8P7X - chains 5 and K of the 58 polymer chains in the assembly; structure by electron microscopy, 3.03 A resolution.

# Chain 5
Molecule: 16S ribosomal RNA
From: Mycoplasmoides pneumoniae M129
Sequence (1520 nucleotides; numbered 1 to 1520; the number before each row is that of its first residue):
     1 UUUUUCUGAG AGUUUGAUCC UGGCUCAGGA UUAACGCUGG CGGCAUGCCU AAUACAUGCA
    61 AGUCGAUCGA AAGUAGUAAU ACUUUAGAGG CGAACGGGUG AGUAACACGU AUCCAAUCUA
   121 CCUUAUAAUG GGGGAUAACU AGUUGAAAGA CUAGCUAAUA CCGCAUAAGA ACUUUGGUUC
   181 GCAUGAAUCA AAGUUGAAAG GACCUGCAAG GGUUCGUUAU UUGAUGAGGG UGCGCCAUAU
   241 CAGCUAGUUG GUGGGGUAAC GGCCUACCAA GGCAAUGACG UGUAGCUAUG CUGAGAAGUA
   301 GAAUAGCCAC AAUGGGACUG AGACACGGCC CAUACUCCUA CGGGAGGCAG CAGUAGGGAA
   361 UUUUUCACAA UGAGCGAAAG CUUGAUGGAG CAAUGCCGCG UGAACGAUGA AGGUCUUUAA
   421 GAUUGUAAAG UUCUUUUAUU UGGGAAGAAU GACUUUAGCA GGUAAUGGCU AGAGUUUGAC
   481 UGUACCAUUU UGAAUAAGUG ACGACUAACU AUGUGCCAGC AGUCGCGGUA AUACAUAGGU
   541 CGCAAGCGUU AUCCGGAUUU AUUGGGCGUA AAGCAAGCGC AGGCGGAUUG AAAAGUCUGG
   601 UGUUAAAGGC AGCUGCUUAA CAGUUGUAUG CAUUGGAAAC UAUUAAUCUA GAGUGUGGUA
   661 GGGAGUUUUG GAAUUUCAUG UGGAGCGGUG AAAUGCGUAG AUAUAUGAAG GAACACCAGU
   721 GGCGAAGGCG AAAACUUAGG CCAUUACUGA CGCUUAGGCU UGAAAGUGUG GGGAGCAAAU
   781 AGGAUUAGAU ACCCUAGUAG UCCACACCGU AAACGAUAGA UACUAGCUGU CGGGGCGAUC
   841 CCCUCGGUAG UGAAGUUAAC ACAUUAAGUA UCUCGCCUGG GUAGUACAUU CGCAAGAAUG
   901 AAACUCAAAC GGAAUUGACG GGGACCCGCA CAAGUGGUGG AGCAUGUUGC UUAAUUCGAC
   961 GGUACACGAA AAACCUUACC UAGACUUGAC AUCCUUGGCA AAAUUAUGGA AACAUAAUGG
  1021 AGGUUAACCG AGUGACAGGU GGUGCAUGGU UGUCGUCAGC UCGUGUCGUG AGAUGUUGGG
  1081 UUAAGUCCCG CAACGAGCGC AACCCUUAUC GUUAGUUACA UUGUCUAGCG AGACUGCUAA
  1141 UGCAAAUUGG AGGAAGGAAG GGAUGACGUC AAAUCAUCAU GCCCCUUAUG UCUAGGGCUG
  1201 CAAACGUGCU ACAAUGGCCA AUACAAACAG UCGCCAGCUU GUAAAAGUGA GCAAAUCUGU
  1261 AAAGUUGGUC UCAGUUCGGA UUGAGGGCUG CAAUUCGUCC UCAUGAAGUC GGAAUCACUA
  1321 GUAAUCGCGA AUCAGCUAUG UCGCGGUGAA UACGUUCUCG GGUCUUGUAC ACACXGXCCG
  1381 UCAAACUAUG AAAGCUGGUA AUAUUUAAAA ACGUGUUGCU AACCAUUAGG AAGCGCAUGU
  1441 CAAGGAUAGC ACCGGUGAUU GGAGUUAAGU CGUAACAAGG UACCCCUACG AGAACGUGGG
  1501 GGUGGAUCAC CUCCUUUCUA
Not modelled in the structure: 1-4, 1512-1520
Sequence notes: conflict A1003 (G119315 in 26117688)
Modified residues: 7MG (7N-methyl-8-hydroguanosine-5'-monophosphate) at position 525, 5MC (5-methylcytidine-5'-monophosphate) at position 1375, B8T (4-methyl, cytidine-5'-monophosphate) at position 1377, MA6 (6N-dimethyladenosine-5'-monophoshate) at position 1493, MA6 (6N-dimethyladenosine-5'-monophoshate) at position 1494
Bound ions: Mg2+ site 1 near G22 (its only coordinating residue here); Mg2+ site 2 near A27 (its only coordinating residue here); Mg2+ site 3: C49, U99, G100; Mg2+ site 4 near U85 (its only coordinating residue here); Mg2+ site 5: G92, A120; Mg2+ site 6 near A94 (its only coordinating residue here); Mg2+ site 7 near C95 (its only coordinating residue here); Mg2+ site 8 near G98 (its only coordinating residue here); Mg2+ site 9: A101, G102, G285; Mg2+ site 10 near A160 (its only coordinating residue here); Mg2+ site 11 near A165 (its only coordinating residue here); Mg2+ site 12 near G251 (its only coordinating residue here); 53 more Mg2+ sites not listed
Ligand contacts:
  - pentane-1,5-diamine (N2P): C574, A576, G577, A756, G757, G758, C759
  - 1,4-diaminobutane (PUT): U767, G768, U769, G770, G771, G800
  - spermidine (SPD), molecule 1: G962, C965, A966, C967, G1206, U1207, G1340, U1341
  - spermidine (SPD), molecule 2: A1323, A1324, U1325, C1344, G1345

# Chain K
Molecule: 30S ribosomal protein S12
From: Mycoplasmoides pneumoniae M129
Reference sequence: P75546 (RS12_MYCPN); numbering as in UniProt (aligned over 1-139)
Chain sequence (139 residues; each row starts with the number of its first residue):
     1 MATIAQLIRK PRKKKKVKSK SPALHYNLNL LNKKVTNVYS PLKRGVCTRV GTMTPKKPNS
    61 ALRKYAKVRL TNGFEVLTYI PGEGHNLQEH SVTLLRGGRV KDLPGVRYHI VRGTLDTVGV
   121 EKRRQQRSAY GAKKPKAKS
Not modelled in the structure: 1, 137-139
Bound ions: Mg2+ near Gln126 (its only coordinating residue here)

# Chain 5 / chain K interface
Residue-residue contacts (118; chain 5 residue first):
  A33(5) with Pro41(K), base contact
  C35(5) with Leu42(K), sugar contact; Val111(K), sugar contact; Thr114(K), phosphate contact
  G36(5) with Gly113(K), sugar contact; Thr114(K), phosphate contact; Ser128(K), hydrogen bond to the base; Gly131(K), sugar contact
  C37(5) with Ser128(K), sugar contact; Ala132(K), sugar contact; Lys134(K), phosphate contact
  U38(5) with Lys134(K), hydrogen bond to the phosphate
  A51(5) with Asn27(K), hydrogen bond to the phosphate; Asn29(K), base contact; Leu31(K), base contact
  G358(5) with Lys43(K), phosphate contact; Arg44(K), salt bridge to the phosphate; Thr71(K), hydrogen bond to the phosphate
  A359(5) with Tyr39(K), base contact; Ser40(K), base contact; Pro41(K), base contact; Leu42(K), sugar contact; Lys43(K), salt bridge to the phosphate; Arg44(K), hydrogen bond to the phosphate; Thr71(K), phosphate contact
  G498(5) with Lys134(K), phosphate contact
  U499(5) with Arg127(K), salt bridge to the phosphate; Ser128(K), phosphate contact
  G500(5) with Gln126(K), phosphate contact; Arg127(K), phosphate contact; Ser128(K), hydrogen bond to the phosphate; Ala129(K), phosphate contact
  A501(5) with Gln126(K), hydrogen bond to the phosphate
  C516(5) with Pro58(K), base contact; Ser60(K), sugar contact
  C517(5) with Ser60(K), hydrogen bond to the phosphate
  A518(5) with Ala61(K), phosphate contact; Leu62(K), hydrogen bond to the phosphate
  G519(5) with Arg63(K), base contact; Lys64(K), salt bridge to the phosphate; Gly82(K), phosphate contact; Glu83(K), phosphate contact; Gly84(K), phosphate contact
  C520(5) with Asn59(K), base contact; Arg63(K), base contact; Tyr79(K), hydrogen bond to the phosphate; Pro81(K), phosphate contact; Gly82(K), phosphate contact; Asp102(K), base contact; Tyr130(K), hydrogen bond to the phosphate
  A521(5) with Val100(K), base contact; Lys101(K), base contact; Asp102(K), hydrogen bond to the base
  U523(5) with Arg99(K), salt bridge to the phosphate; Lys101(K), phosphate contact
  C524(5) with Lys101(K), salt bridge to the phosphate
  7MG_525(5) with Asn59(K), hydrogen bond to the base; Asp102(K), base contact
  C526(5) with Asn59(K), hydrogen bond to the base
  G527(5) with Pro58(K), base contact; Asn59(K), base contact; Ser60(K), hydrogen bond to the base; Ala61(K), base contact
  A535(5) with Lys122(K), hydrogen bond to the sugar; Arg123(K), salt bridge to the phosphate
  U536(5) with Arg123(K), phosphate contact; Arg124(K), hydrogen bond to the phosphate; Gln125(K), hydrogen bond to the phosphate
  A537(5) with Arg124(K), salt bridge to the phosphate; Gln125(K), phosphate contact
  U549(5) with Arg96(K), sugar contact
  U550(5) with Pro41(K), hydrogen bond to the sugar; Arg96(K), sugar contact; Gly97(K), phosphate contact
  A551(5) with Lys20(K), salt bridge to the phosphate; Ser21(K), sugar contact; His25(K), hydrogen bond to the phosphate; Tyr39(K), sugar contact; Ser40(K), sugar contact; Pro41(K), sugar contact
  U552(5) with Ser19(K), hydrogen bond to the phosphate; His25(K), salt bridge to the phosphate; Tyr39(K), sugar contact
  U559(5) with Lys15(K), hydrogen bond to the base
  U560(5) with Arg12(K), base contact; Lys13(K), hydrogen bond to the base; Lys14(K), sugar contact
  A561(5) with Arg12(K), base contact
  U562(5) with Arg12(K), salt bridge to the phosphate
  G565(5) with Arg12(K), hydrogen bond to the base
  G566(5) with Ala2(K), base contact
  U873(5) with Thr3(K), phosphate contact
  C874(5) with Thr3(K), phosphate contact; Ala5(K), phosphate contact; Gln6(K), phosphate contact; Arg9(K), salt bridge to the phosphate
  G875(5) with Gln6(K), hydrogen bond to the base; Arg9(K), salt bridge to the phosphate; Lys10(K), salt bridge to the phosphate
  C876(5) with Ala2(K), base contact; Lys10(K), salt bridge to the phosphate
  C877(5) with Arg12(K), base contact
  U878(5) with Arg12(K), hydrogen bond to the base
  G879(5) with Lys15(K), salt bridge to the phosphate
  A903(5) with Lys18(K), phosphate contact
  C904(5) with Lys18(K), salt bridge to the phosphate; Arg107(K), salt bridge to the phosphate
  U905(5) with Gly105(K), phosphate contact; Arg107(K), salt bridge to the phosphate
  C906(5) with Lys56(K), salt bridge to the phosphate; Pro104(K), phosphate contact
  A907(5) with Lys101(K), salt bridge to the phosphate
  U1387(5) with Lys67(K), salt bridge to the phosphate
  U1465(5) with Pro104(K), sugar contact
  U1466(5) with Lys56(K), phosphate contact
  A1467(5) with Lys56(K), phosphate contact; Lys57(K), salt bridge to the phosphate; Ser60(K), hydrogen bond to the base
Also at the interface, not in a pair above, chain 5 (60 interface residues in all): A34, C49, U50, U53, G357, G583, C1386, A1388
Also at the interface, not in a pair above, chain K (75 interface residues in all): Ile4, Pro22, Val38, Arg49, Thr54, Glu75, Leu77, Leu94, Gly98, Arg112, Lys133

# Summary
60 residues of chain 5 and 75 residues of chain K are in contact, with 27 hydrogen bonds and 23 salt bridges.
Polar pairs include G36(5)-Ser128(K), A521(5)-Asp102(K) and 7MG_525(5)-Asn59(K). Ligands of chain 5:
spermidine, pentane-1,5-diamine and 1,4-diaminobutane.
Chain 5 is 16S ribosomal RNA and chain K is 30S ribosomal protein S12, both from Mycoplasmoides pneumoniae
M129; the structure, Mycoplasma pneumoniae 70S ribosome in chloramphenicol-treated cells, was determined by
electron microscopy (same publication as 8P6P, 8P7Y, 8P8B, 8P8V and 8P8W).
